PDB entry 9NBD | electron microscopy, 8.10 A resolution (very low resolution: no residue pairs are listed; an interface is given only as per-side residue counts) | chains N and P of the 8 polymer chains in the assembly

[Chain N]
Protein: AUGMIN subunit 4
Source organism: Arabidopsis thaliana
Reference sequence: Q8GYM3 (AUG4_ARATH); residue numbers follow UniProt; this construct covers 1-423
Chain sequence (423 residues; numbered 1 to 423; the number before each row is that of its first residue):
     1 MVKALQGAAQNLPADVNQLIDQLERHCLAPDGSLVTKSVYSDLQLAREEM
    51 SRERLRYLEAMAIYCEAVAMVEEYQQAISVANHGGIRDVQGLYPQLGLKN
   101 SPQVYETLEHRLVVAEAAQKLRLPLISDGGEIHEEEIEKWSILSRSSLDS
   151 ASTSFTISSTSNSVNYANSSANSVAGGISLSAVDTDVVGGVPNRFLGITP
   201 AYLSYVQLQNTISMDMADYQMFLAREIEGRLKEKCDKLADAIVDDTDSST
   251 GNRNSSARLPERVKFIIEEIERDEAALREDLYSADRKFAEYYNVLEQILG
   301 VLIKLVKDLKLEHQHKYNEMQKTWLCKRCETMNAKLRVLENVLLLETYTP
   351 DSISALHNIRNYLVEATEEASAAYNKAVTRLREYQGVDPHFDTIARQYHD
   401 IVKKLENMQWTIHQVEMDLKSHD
Disordered / not traced: 1-5, 141-195
Disulfides: Cys326-Cys329

[Chain P]
Protein: AUGMIN subunit 3
Source organism: Arabidopsis thaliana
Reference sequence: Q0WQE7 (AUG3_ARATH); residue numbers follow UniProt; this construct covers 1-617
Chain sequence (617 residues; row label = number of the first residue in the row):
     1 MSSARLCSLVAELGYEGAGKLDPDSFEWPFQYDDARPILDWICSSLRPSN
    51 VLSLAELSLYEQFQRDGKLLEGDDLDQAYDSISAFSSRRNNQEAVFGAEE
   101 SIKEVRDATLAHKAEALELQRQLRRLQTQYDLLTGQSSALIQGRRARVAA
   151 TSAVSGQITAIEDSLSARNLQMNGVLGRLASTSQELAHYHSGEEDGIYLA
   201 YSDFHAYLAGDSACTKELNQWFAKQLDTGPYRLVAEEGKSKCSWVSLDDT
   251 SNMLRDLEKSQHQRVAELQRLRSIFGTSERQWIEAQVENAKQQAILLTLK
   301 SQVTSVEAHIHFDLHSLRRKHADLVEEISTLYQKEEKLLSETIPELCWEL
   351 AQLQDTYILQGDYDLKVMRQELYISKQKVFINHLVNQLARHQFLKLACQL
   401 EKKNMLGAFSLLKVIESELQGYLSATRSRVGRCSALIQAASDVQEQGAVD
   451 DRDSFLHGVRDLLSIHSNTQAGLSTYVSAPAIIQQIVALQSDLSSLQSDL
   501 ENSLPDDRNRCINELCTHIQNLQQLLFASSTTAQPILTPWPLMKELDEMG
   551 KINSKLSTAVEEVTLEHRNKREIVKHHAKDVELQRRVFVDFFCNPERLRN
   601 QVRELNALVRARQASSS
Disordered / not traced: 66-101, 194-403

[Interface between chain N and chain P]
At this resolution (8 A) residue pairs are not listed: 76 residues of chain N and 72 of chain P lie at the interface.

[Overview]
76 residues of chain N and 72 residues of chain P are in contact.
Chain N is AUGMIN subunit 4 and chain P is AUGMIN subunit 3, both from Arabidopsis thaliana; the structure,
AUGMIN Dimer, was determined by electron microscopy (same publication as 9NA8, 9NA9, 9NBA and 9NBB).
